Entry 6PB5 (electron microscopy, 4.52 A resolution (low resolution: residue-level contacts below are approximate; hydrogen-bond / salt-bridge calls are withheld)); this record covers chains C and 1 of the 10 polymer chains in the assembly.

[Chain C]
Name: DNA-directed RNA polymerase subunit beta
Organism: Escherichia coli
Notes: EC 2.7.7.6
UniProt: B7MIX3 (RPOB_ECO45); numbering as in UniProt (aligned over 1-1342)
Amino-acid sequence (1342 residues; each row starts with the number of its first residue):
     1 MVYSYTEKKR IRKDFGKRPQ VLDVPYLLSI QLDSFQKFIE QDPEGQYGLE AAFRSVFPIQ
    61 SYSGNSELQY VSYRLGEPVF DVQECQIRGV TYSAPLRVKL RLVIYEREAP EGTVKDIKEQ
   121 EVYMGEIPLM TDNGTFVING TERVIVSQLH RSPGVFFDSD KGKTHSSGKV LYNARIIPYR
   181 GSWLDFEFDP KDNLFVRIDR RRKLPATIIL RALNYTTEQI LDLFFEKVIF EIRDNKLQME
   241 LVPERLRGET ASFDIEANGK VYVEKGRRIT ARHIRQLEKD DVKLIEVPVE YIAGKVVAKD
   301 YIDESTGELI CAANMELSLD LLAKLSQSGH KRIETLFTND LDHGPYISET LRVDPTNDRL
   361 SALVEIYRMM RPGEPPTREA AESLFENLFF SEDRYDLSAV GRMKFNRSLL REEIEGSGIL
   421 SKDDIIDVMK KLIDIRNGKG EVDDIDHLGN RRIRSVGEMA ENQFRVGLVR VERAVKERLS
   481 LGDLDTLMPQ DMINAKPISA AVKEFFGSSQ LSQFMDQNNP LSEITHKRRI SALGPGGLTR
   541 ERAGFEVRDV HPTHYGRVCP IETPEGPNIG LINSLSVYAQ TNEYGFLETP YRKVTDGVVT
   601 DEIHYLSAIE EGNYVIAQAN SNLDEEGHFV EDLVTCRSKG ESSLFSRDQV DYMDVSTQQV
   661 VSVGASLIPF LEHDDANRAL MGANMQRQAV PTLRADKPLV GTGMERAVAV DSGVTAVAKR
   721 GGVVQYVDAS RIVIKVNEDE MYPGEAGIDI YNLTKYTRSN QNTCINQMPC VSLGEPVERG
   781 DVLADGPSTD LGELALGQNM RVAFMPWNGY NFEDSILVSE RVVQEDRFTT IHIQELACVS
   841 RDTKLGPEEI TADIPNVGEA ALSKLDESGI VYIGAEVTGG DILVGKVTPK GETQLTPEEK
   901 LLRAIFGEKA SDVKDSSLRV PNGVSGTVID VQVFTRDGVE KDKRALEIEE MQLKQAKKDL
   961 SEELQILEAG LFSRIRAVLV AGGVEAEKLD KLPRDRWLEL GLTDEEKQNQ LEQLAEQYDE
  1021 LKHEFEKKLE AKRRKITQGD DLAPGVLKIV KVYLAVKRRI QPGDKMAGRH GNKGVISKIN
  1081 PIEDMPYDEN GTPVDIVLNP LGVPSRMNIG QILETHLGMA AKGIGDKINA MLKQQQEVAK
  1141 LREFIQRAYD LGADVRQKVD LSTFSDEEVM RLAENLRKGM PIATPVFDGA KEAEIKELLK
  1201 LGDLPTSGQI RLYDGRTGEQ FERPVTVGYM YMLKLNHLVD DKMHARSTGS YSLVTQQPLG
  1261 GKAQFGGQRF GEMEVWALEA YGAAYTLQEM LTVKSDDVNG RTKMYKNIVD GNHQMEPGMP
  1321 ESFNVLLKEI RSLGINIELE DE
Not modelled in the structure: 1-2, 936-941
Curated features (UniProtKB/Swiss-Prot):
  - modified residue (N6-acetyllysine): Lys1022, Lys1200

[Chain 1]
Molecule: Synthetic nontemplate strand DNA
Sequence (78 nucleotides; each row starts with the number of its first residue):
    13 CTTTTTTGCC TAAAATGTGA TCTAGATCAC ATTTTTCGCA TCTTTTTTAT GCTATAATGT
    73 GTGCAGTCTG ACGCGGCG

[Chain C / chain 1 interface]
Contacting residue pairs (19):
  Ser152(C) with DT79(1)
  Ile177(C) with DT79(1)
  Arg180(C) with DA77(1); DG78(1)
  Trp183(C) with DG78(1); DT79(1)
  Arg202(C) with DC89(1)
  Arg371(C) with DG73(1)
  Glu374(C) with DT72(1)
  Pro375(C) with DG71(1)
  Asp393(C) with DG75(1)
  Arg394(C) with DG75(1); DC76(1)
  Asp396(C) with DG75(1)
  Gly536(C) with DG78(1)
  Gly537(C) with DG78(1); DT79(1)
  Arg542(C) with DT79(1); DC80(1)
Interface residues without a listed pair, chain C (16 interface residues in all): Arg151, Tyr179
Interface residues without a listed pair, chain 1 (11 interface residues in all): DT74

[In short]
16 residues of chain C face 11 of chain 1 across their interface.
Chain C is DNA-directed RNA polymerase subunit beta (Escherichia coli) and chain 1 is Synthetic nontemplate
strand DNA; the structure, The E. coli class-II CAP-dependent transcription activation complex at the state 1
architecture, was determined by electron microscopy together with 6PB4 and 6PB6 from the same study.
